Entry 6O1L (electron microscopy, 3.37 A resolution); this record covers chains E and P of the 17 polymer chains in the assembly.

== Chain E ==
Molecule: RNA-binding protein Hfq
From: Pseudomonas aeruginosa (strain ATCC 15692 / DSM 22644 / CIP 104116 / JCM 14847 / LMG 12228 / 1C / PRS 101 / PAO1)
UniProt: Q9HUM0 (HFQ_PSEAE); residues 5-71 here = UniProt positions 5-71
Chain sequence (67 residues; each row starts with the number of its first residue):
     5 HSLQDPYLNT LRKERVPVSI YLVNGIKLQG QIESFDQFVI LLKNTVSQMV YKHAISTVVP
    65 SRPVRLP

== Chain P ==
Molecule: 18-nt RNA strand
Sequence (18 nucleotides; numbered 1 to 18; the number before each row is that of its first residue):
     1 AAAAAUAACA ACAAGAGG

== How chain E and chain P interact ==
Pairs across the interface - 15 pairs, chain E then chain P:
  Tyr-25(E) / A11(P)  stacking on the base
  Leu-26(E) / A14(P)  base contact
  Gly-29(E) / A11(P)  hydrogen bond to the sugar
  Gly-29(E) / C12(P)  phosphate contact
  Ile-30(E) / C12(P)  sugar contact
  Ile-30(E) / A13(P)  phosphate contact
  Ile-30(E) / A14(P)  base contact
  Lys-31(E) / A13(P)  hydrogen bond to the phosphate
  Leu-32(E) / A13(P)  base contact
  Leu-32(E) / A14(P)  base contact
  Gln-33(E) / A13(P)  hydrogen bond to the base
  Asn-48(E) / A13(P)  hydrogen bond to the base
  Gln-52(E) / A13(P)  hydrogen bond to the base
  Gln-52(E) / A14(P)  hydrogen bond to the base
  Thr-61(E) / A11(P)  hydrogen bond to the base
Interface residues without a listed pair, chain E (13 interface residues in all): Asn-28, Leu-46, Ser-60

== In short ==
13 residues of chain E face 4 of chain P across their interface, with 7 hydrogen bonds and 1 aromatic stacking
contact. Polar pairs include Gln-33(E)/A13(P), Asn-48(E)/A13(P) and Gln-52(E)/A13(P).
Here chain E is RNA-binding protein Hfq (Pseudomonas aeruginosa (strain ATCC 15692 / DSM 22644 / CIP 104116 /
JCM 14847 / LMG 12228 / 1C / PRS 101 / PAO1)) and chain P is an 18-nt RNA strand. Entry 6O1L (Architectural
principles for Hfq/Crc-mediated regulation of gene expression Hfq-Crc-amiE 2:3:2 complex) was determined by
electron microscopy together with 6O1K and 6O1M from the same study.
